PDB entry 8WLQ | electron microscopy, 3.80 A resolution | chains E and J of the 96 polymer chains in the assembly

Chain E:
Protein: Flagellar biosynthetic protein FliR
Organism: Salmonella enterica subsp. enterica serovar Typhimurium str. LT2
UniProt: P54702 (FLIR_SALTY); residues 1-264 here = UniProt positions 1-264
Chain sequence (264 residues; row label = number of the first residue in the row):
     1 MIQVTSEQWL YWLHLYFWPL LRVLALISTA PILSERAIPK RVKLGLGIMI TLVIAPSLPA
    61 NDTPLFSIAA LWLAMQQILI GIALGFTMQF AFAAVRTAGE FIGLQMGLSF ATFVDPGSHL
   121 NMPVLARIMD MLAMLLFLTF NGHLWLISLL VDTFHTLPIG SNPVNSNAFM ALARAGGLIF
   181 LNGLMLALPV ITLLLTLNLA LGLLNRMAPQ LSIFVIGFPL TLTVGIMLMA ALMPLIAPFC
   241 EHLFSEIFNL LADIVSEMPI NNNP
Unresolved in the structure: 1-3, 257-264

Chain J:
Protein: Flagellar biosynthetic protein FliP
Organism: Salmonella enterica subsp. enterica serovar Typhimurium str. LT2
UniProt: P54700 (FLIP_SALTY); residues 1-245 here = UniProt positions 1-245
Chain sequence (245 residues; each row starts with the number of its first residue):
     1 MRRLLFLSLA GLWLFSPAAA AQLPGLISQP LAGGGQSWSL SVQTLVFITS LTFLPAILLM
    61 MTSFTRIIIV FGLLRNALGT PSAPPNQVLL GLALFLTFFI MSPVIDKIYV DAYQPFSEQK
   121 ISMQEALDKG AQPLRAFMLR QTREADLALF ARLANSGPLQ GPEAVPMRIL LPAYVTSELK
   181 TAFQIGFTIF IPFLIIDLVI ASVLMALGMM MVPPATIALP FKLMLFVLVD GWQLLMGSLA
   241 QSFYS
Unresolved in the structure: 1-36

Chain E / chain J interface:
Contacting residue pairs (55; chain E residue first):
  Ile32(E) - Phe183(J)
  Glu35(E) - Leu73(J)
  Glu35(E) - Phe183(J)
  Ile38(E) - Leu179(J)  hydrophobic
  Ile38(E) - Phe183(J)  hydrophobic
  Arg41(E) - Leu59(J)
  Arg41(E) - Met60(J)
  Val42(E) - Leu59(J)  hydrophobic
  Val42(E) - Thr65(J)
  Gly45(E) - Met60(J)
  Leu46(E) - Val175(J)  hydrophobic
  Met49(E) - Pro172(J)  hydrophobic
  Met49(E) - Val175(J)  hydrophobic
  Val53(E) - Ala154(J)  hydrophobic
  Val53(E) - Arg168(J)
  Ile54(E) - Leu153(J)
  Gly107(E) - Met205(J)
  Leu108(E) - Leu198(J)  hydrophobic
  Leu108(E) - Ala201(J)  hydrophobic
  Leu108(E) - Ser202(J)
  Leu108(E) - Met205(J)
  Phe110(E) - Met205(J)  hydrophobic
  Phe110(E) - Met210(J)  hydrophobic
  Leu120(E) - Pro213(J)  hydrophobic
  Met122(E) - Asp197(J)
  Met122(E) - Pro214(J)  hydrophobic
  Val124(E) - Leu194(J)
  Val124(E) - Leu198(J)  hydrophobic
  Leu125(E) - Leu198(J)  hydrophobic
  Ile128(E) - Leu198(J)  hydrophobic
  Met131(E) - Phe187(J)  hydrophobic
  Met131(E) - Phe190(J)  hydrophobic
  Met131(E) - Leu194(J)  hydrophobic
  Leu132(E) - Ile191(J)  hydrophobic
  Met134(E) - Phe187(J)  hydrophobic
  Leu135(E) - Gln184(J)
  Leu135(E) - Phe187(J)  hydrophobic
  Leu138(E) - Lys180(J)  hydrogen bond (backbone-side chain)
  Leu138(E) - Phe183(J)  hydrophobic
  Leu138(E) - Gln184(J)
  Asn141(E) - Ala145(J)
  Asn141(E) - Lys180(J)  hydrogen bond
  His143(E) - Thr176(J)
  His143(E) - Lys180(J)
  Leu144(E) - Ala145(J)
  Leu144(E) - Asp146(J)
  Leu144(E) - Leu149(J)  hydrophobic
  Leu144(E) - Thr176(J)
  Ser148(E) - Leu149(J)
  Phe214(E) - Met210(J)  hydrophobic
  Phe218(E) - Met205(J)
  Pro219(E) - Ala206(J)
  Leu222(E) - Ser202(J)
  Leu222(E) - Met205(J)  hydrophobic
  Ile226(E) - Ser202(J)
Also at the interface, not in a pair above, chain E (43 interface residues in all): Leu33, Ala37, Pro39, Ile50, Ser57, Ala111, Asp115, Arg127, Thr139, Ile147, Val151
Also at the interface, not in a pair above, chain J (39 interface residues in all): Ile68, Ile69, Phe150, Arg152, Asn155, Leu171, Thr188, Met211, Ala215

Overview:
43 residues of chain E face 39 of chain J across their interface, with 2 hydrogen bonds. Polar contacts
include Leu138(E)-Lys180(J) and Asn141(E)-Lys180(J).
Chain E is Flagellar biosynthetic protein FliR and chain J is Flagellar biosynthetic protein FliP, both from
Salmonella enterica subsp. enterica serovar Typhimurium str. LT2; the structure, Cryo-EM structure of the
whole rod-export apparatus with hook within the flagellar motor-hook complex in the ..., was determined by
electron microscopy, deposited together with 8WHT, 8WIW, 8WK3, 8WK4, 8WKI, 8WKK and 11 further entries.
